PDB entry 8G01 | electron microscopy, 3.40 A resolution | chains G and C of the 6 polymer chains in the assembly

== Chain G ==
Protein: GPE
Organism: Escherichia phage ID21
UniProt: Q2LMB7 (Q2LMB7_9VIRU); residues 1-76 here = UniProt positions 1-76
Amino-acid sequence (82 residues; numbered 1 to 82; the number before each row is that of its first residue):
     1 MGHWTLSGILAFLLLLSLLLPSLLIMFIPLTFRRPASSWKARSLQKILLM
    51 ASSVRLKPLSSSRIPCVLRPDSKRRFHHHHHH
Disordered / not traced: 66-82
Construct notes: expression tag (77-82)

== Chain C ==
Protein: FKBP-type peptidyl-prolyl cis-trans isomerase SlyD
Organism: Escherichia coli K-12
Notes: EC 5.2.1.8
UniProt: P0A9K9 (SLYD_ECOLI); residue numbers follow UniProt; this construct covers 1-154
Amino-acid sequence (154 residues; row label = number of the first residue in the row):
     1 MKVAKDLVVSLAYQVRTEDGVLVDESPVSAPLDYLHGHGSLISGLETALE
    51 GHEVGDKFDVAVGANDAYGQYDENLVQRVPKDVFMGVDELQVGMRFLAET
   101 DQGPVPVEITAVEDDHVVVDGNHMLAGQNLKFNVEVVAIREATEEELAHG
   151 HVHG
Disordered / not traced: 150-154
Curated features (UniProtKB/Swiss-Prot):
  - region: Asn129 to His151 (PPIase second part)
  - mutagenesis: Ile42 (I42S: Decrease in PPIase activity, but has little impact on chaperone activity and interaction with HypB. Almost complete loss of PPIase activity; when associated with Y-132), Phe132 (F132Y: Almost complete loss of PPIase activity, but has little impact on chaperone activity and interaction with HypB; when associated with S-42)

== Interface between chain G and chain C ==
Contacting residue pairs (19):
  Leu56(G) - Val83(C)  hydrogen bond (backbone-backbone)
  Leu56(G) - Met85(C)  hydrogen bond (backbone-backbone)
  Leu56(G) - Leu97(C)
  Leu56(G) - Ala98(C)  hydrophobic
  Lys57(G) - Phe96(C)
  Lys57(G) - Leu97(C)  hydrogen bond (backbone-backbone)
  Pro58(G) - Met85(C)
  Pro58(G) - Val87(C)  hydrophobic
  Pro58(G) - Phe96(C)  hydrophobic
  Leu59(G) - Arg95(C)
  Leu59(G) - Phe96(C)
  Leu59(G) - Leu97(C)
  Arg63(G) - Tyr34(C)  hydrogen bond (backbone-side chain)
  Ile64(G) - Tyr13(C)
  Ile64(G) - Tyr34(C)  hydrogen bond (backbone-side chain)
  Ile64(G) - Leu125(C)  hydrophobic
  Pro65(G) - Tyr13(C)
  Pro65(G) - Tyr34(C)
  Pro65(G) - Tyr68(C)
Interface residues without a listed pair, chain G (8 interface residues in all): Arg55
Interface residues without a listed pair, chain C (15 interface residues in all): Val15, Asp24, Ile42, Phe84

== In short ==
8 residues of chain G and 15 residues of chain C are in contact, with 5 hydrogen bonds. Polar pairs include
Arg63(G)-Tyr34(C), Ile64(G)-Tyr34(C) and Leu56(G)-Val83(C). From UniProt: 2 mutagenesis sites on chain C.
Chain G is GPE (Escherichia phage ID21) and chain C is FKBP-type peptidyl-prolyl cis-trans isomerase SlyD
(Escherichia coli K-12); the structure, YES Complex - E. coli MraY, Protein E ID21, E. coli SlyD, was
determined by electron microscopy together with 8G02 from the same study.
